PDB entry 7RE7 | X-ray diffraction, 2.55 A resolution | chains D and E of the 3 polymer chains in the assembly

# Chain D
Name: MHC class I antigen
From: Homo sapiens
UniProt: Q861F7 (Q861F7_HUMAN); residues 1-278 here = UniProt positions 1-278
Amino-acid sequence (295 residues; row label = number of the first residue in the row):
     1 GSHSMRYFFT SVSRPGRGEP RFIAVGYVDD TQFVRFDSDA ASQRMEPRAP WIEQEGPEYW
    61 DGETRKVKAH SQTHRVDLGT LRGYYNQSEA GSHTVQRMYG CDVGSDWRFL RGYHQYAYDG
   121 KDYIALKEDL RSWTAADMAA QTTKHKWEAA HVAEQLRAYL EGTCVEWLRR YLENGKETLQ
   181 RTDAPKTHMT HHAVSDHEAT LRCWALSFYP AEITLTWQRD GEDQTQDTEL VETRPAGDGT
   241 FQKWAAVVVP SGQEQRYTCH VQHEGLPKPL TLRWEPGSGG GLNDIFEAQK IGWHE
Unresolved in the structure: 278-295
Construct notes: conflict Gly277 (Ser in Q861F7); expression tag (279-295)
Cystine bridges: Cys101-Cys164, Cys203-Cys259

# Chain E
Name: Beta-2-microglobulin
From: Homo sapiens
UniProt: P61769 (B2MG_HUMAN); residues 2-100 here correspond to UniProt positions 21-119 (UniProt number = residue number + 19)
Amino-acid sequence (100 residues; each row starts with the number of its first residue):
     1 MIQRTPKIQV YSRHPAENGK SNFLNCYVSG FHPSDIEVDL LKNGERIEKV EHSDLSFSKD
    61 WSFYLLYYTE FTPTEKDEYA CRVNHVTLSQ PKIVKWDRDM
Construct notes: initiating methionine (1)
Cystine bridges: Cys26-Cys81
UniProt features mapped onto this chain:
  - modified residue: Gln3 (Pyrrolidone carboxylic acid)
  - glycosylation: Ile2 (N-linked (Glc) (glycation) isoleucine), Lys20 (N-linked (Glc) (glycation) lysine), Lys42 (N-linked (Glc) (glycation) lysine), Lys49 (N-linked (Glc) (glycation) lysine), Lys59 (N-linked (Glc) (glycation) lysine), Lys92 (N-linked (Glc) (glycation) lysine), Lys95 (N-linked (Glc) (glycation) lysine)

# Chain D / chain E interface
Pairs across the interface (53):
  Phe8(D) with Ser56(E); Phe57(E)
  Phe9(D) with Phe57(E)
  Thr10(D) with Leu55(E); Phe57(E); Phe63(E)
  Val12(D) with Ser34(E)
  Ile23(D) with Leu55(E), hydrophobic
  Val25(D) with Asp54(E)
  Tyr27(D) with Ser56(E); Tyr64(E), hydrogen bond
  Gln32(D) with Asp54(E), hydrogen bond
  Arg35(D) with Asp54(E), salt bridge
  Ser92(D) with Met1(E)
  His93(D) with Met1(E)
  Thr94(D) with Phe63(E)
  Gln96(D) with His32(E), hydrogen bond; Phe57(E); Trp61(E), hydrogen bond (side chain-backbone); Phe63(E)
  Arg97(D) with Phe57(E)
  Gln115(D) with Trp61(E)
  Tyr116(D) with Trp61(E)
  Ala117(D) with Trp61(E)
  Asp119(D) with Met1(E); Ile2(E), hydrogen bond (backbone-backbone); His32(E)
  Gly120(D) with His32(E), hydrogen bond (backbone-side chain)
  Asp122(D) with Trp61(E), hydrogen bond
  His192(D) with Asp99(E)
  Arg202(D) with Asp99(E), hydrogen bond (side chain-backbone); Met100(E)
  Trp204(D) with Asp99(E); Met100(E)
  Val231(D) with Gln9(E)
  Glu232(D) with Lys7(E), salt bridge; Gln9(E), hydrogen bond (backbone-side chain); Tyr27(E); Ser29(E), hydrogen bond
  Arg234(D) with Gln9(E), hydrogen bond; Tyr11(E); Met100(E), hydrogen bond (side chain-backbone)
  Pro235(D) with Tyr11(E), hydrogen bond (backbone-side chain); Tyr27(E)
  Ala236(D) with Arg13(E), hydrogen bond (backbone-side chain); Asn25(E), hydrogen bond (backbone-side chain)
  Gly237(D) with Arg13(E), hydrogen bond (backbone-side chain); Leu66(E)
  Asp238(D) with Arg13(E)
  Gln242(D) with Tyr11(E); Ser12(E), hydrogen bond (side chain-backbone); Arg13(E), hydrogen bond (side chain-backbone)
  Trp244(D) with Met100(E), hydrogen bond (side chain-backbone)
Other interface residues (no listed pair), chain D (37 interface residues in all): Arg48, Met98, Lys121, Leu206, Thr233
Other interface residues (no listed pair), chain E (27 interface residues in all): His14, Pro15, Pro33, Asp35, Lys59

# Summary
Chain D and chain E form an interface of 37 and 27 residues respectively, with 19 hydrogen bonds and 2 salt
bridges. Polar pairs include Arg35(D)-Asp54(E), Glu232(D)-Lys7(E) and Tyr27(D)-Tyr64(E).
Chain D is MHC class I antigen and chain E is Beta-2-microglobulin, both from Homo sapiens; the structure, TCR
mimic antibody (Fab fragment) in complex with AFP/HLA-A*02, was determined by X-ray diffraction together with
7RE8 and 7RE9 from the same study.
